Entry 9OJU (electron microscopy, 2.97 A resolution); this record covers chains A and B of the 7 polymer chains in the assembly.

# Chain A (and B)
Protein: Vesicle-fusing ATPase
From: Cricetulus griseus
Notes: EC 3.6.4.6; chain B of this document is another copy of the same molecule, construct and numbering; everything in this record applies to it too
Reference sequence: P18708 (NSF_CRIGR); residues 1-744 here = UniProt positions 1-744
Chain sequence (747 residues; numbered -2 to 744; the number before each row is that of its first residue; numbers below 1 keep their minus sign (Gly-2 is residue -2)):
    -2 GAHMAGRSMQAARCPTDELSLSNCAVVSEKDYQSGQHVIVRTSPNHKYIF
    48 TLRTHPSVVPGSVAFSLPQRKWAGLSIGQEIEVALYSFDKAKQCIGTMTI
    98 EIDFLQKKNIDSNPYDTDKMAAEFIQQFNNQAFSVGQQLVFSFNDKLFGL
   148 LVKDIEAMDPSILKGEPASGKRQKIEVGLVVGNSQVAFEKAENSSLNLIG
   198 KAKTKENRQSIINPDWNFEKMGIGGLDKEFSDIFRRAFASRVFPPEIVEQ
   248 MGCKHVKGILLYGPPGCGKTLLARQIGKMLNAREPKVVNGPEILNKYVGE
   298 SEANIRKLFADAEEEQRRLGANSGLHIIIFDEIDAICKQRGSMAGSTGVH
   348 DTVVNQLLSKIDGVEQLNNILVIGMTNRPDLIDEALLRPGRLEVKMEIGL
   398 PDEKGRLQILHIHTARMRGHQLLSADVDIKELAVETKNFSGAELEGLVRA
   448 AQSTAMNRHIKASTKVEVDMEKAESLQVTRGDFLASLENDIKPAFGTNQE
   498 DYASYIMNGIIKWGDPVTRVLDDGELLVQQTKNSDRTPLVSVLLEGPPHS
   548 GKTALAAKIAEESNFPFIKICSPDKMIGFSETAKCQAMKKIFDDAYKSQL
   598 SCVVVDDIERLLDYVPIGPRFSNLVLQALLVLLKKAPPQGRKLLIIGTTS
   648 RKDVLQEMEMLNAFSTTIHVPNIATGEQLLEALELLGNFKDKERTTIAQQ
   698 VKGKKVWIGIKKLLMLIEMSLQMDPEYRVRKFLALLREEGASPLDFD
Unresolved in the structure: -2 to 214, 741-744 (chain B: -2 to 204, 339-344, 741-744)
Differences from the reference sequence: expression tag (-2 to 0)
Ligand contacts:
  - ADP (adenosine-5'-diphosphate): Gly219, Ile220, Gly221, Pro261, Pro262, Gly263, Cys264, Gly265, Lys266, Thr267, Leu268, Ile406, His410, Gly438, Ala439, Glu442
  - ATP (adenosine-5'-triphosphate), molecule 1: Lys251, Asp359, Arg385, Arg388
  - ATP, molecule 2: Ile503, Met504, Asn505, Gly506, Ile507, Ile508, Trp510, Val514, His546, Ser547, Gly548, Lys549, Thr550, Ala551, Leu552, Ile707, Lys708
Reported in the primary citation:
  - binding site for ATP: Asp328, Glu329, Asn374, Arg385, Arg388
  - post-translational modification sites: Ser207 (citing earlier work)

# Interface between chain A and chain B
Contacting residue pairs - 77 pairs, chain A then chain B:
  Lys217(A) - Thr461(B)
  Ser228(A) - Ser460(B)
  Phe231(A) - Ser460(B)
  Phe231(A) - Val463(B)  hydrophobic
  Arg232(A) - Asn454(B)
  Arg232(A) - Ser460(B)
  Arg232(A) - Asp487(B)  salt bridge
  Arg233(A) - Ala447(B)
  Ala236(A) - Met453(B)
  Ser237(A) - Met453(B)
  Phe240(A) - Met453(B)  hydrophobic
  Phe240(A) - Leu473(B)  hydrophobic
  Ile244(A) - Ala470(B)
  Ile244(A) - Glu471(B)
  Ile244(A) - Leu473(B)  hydrophobic
  Glu246(A) - Arg413(B)  salt bridge
  Gln247(A) - His417(B)  hydrogen bond
  Met248(A) - Arg413(B)
  Met248(A) - Leu473(B)  hydrophobic
  Gly249(A) - Arg413(B)
  Cys250(A) - Gln449(B)
  Lys251(A) - Arg446(B)
  Tyr294(A) - Lys293(B)
  Val295(A) - Asn292(B)
  Val295(A) - Lys293(B)
  Glu297(A) - Lys293(B)
  Arg303(A) - Pro288(B)
  Arg303(A) - Glu289(B)
  Arg337(A) - Glu329(B)  salt bridge
  Arg337(A) - Arg375(B)  hydrogen bond (backbone-side chain)
  Gly338(A) - Arg375(B)  hydrogen bond (backbone-side chain)
  Ser339(A) - Arg375(B)
  Met340(A) - Gln583(B)
  Ala341(A) - Leu378(B)  hydrophobic
  Asp348(A) - Arg375(B)  salt bridge
  Thr349(A) - Pro288(B)
  Asn352(A) - Glu329(B)
  Asn352(A) - Ala332(B)
  Gln353(A) - Asn286(B)  hydrogen bond (side chain-backbone)
  Leu355(A) - Glu329(B)
  Gly360(A) - Arg271(B)  hydrogen bond (backbone-side chain)
  Val361(A) - Thr267(B)
  Val361(A) - Arg271(B)  hydrogen bond (backbone-side chain)
  Gln363(A) - Arg271(B)
  Pro386(A) - Ala439(B)
  Pro386(A) - Glu440(B)
  Pro386(A) - Arg446(B)
  Glu390(A) - Arg446(B)  salt bridge
  Gln526(A) - Gln719(B)  hydrogen bond
  Gln527(A) - Met712(B)
  Gln527(A) - Met716(B)
  Gln527(A) - Gln719(B)
  Ser531(A) - Glu715(B)  hydrogen bond
  Asp532(A) - Met504(B)
  Arg533(A) - Leu683(B)
  Arg533(A) - Asn685(B)  hydrogen bond
  Arg533(A) - Glu715(B)
  Thr534(A) - Glu715(B)
  Pro535(A) - Met504(B)
  Pro616(A) - Ile614(B)  hydrophobic
  Pro616(A) - Arg617(B)
  Phe618(A) - Arg617(B)  hydrogen bond (backbone-side chain)
  Asn620(A) - Asp610(B)  hydrogen bond (side chain-backbone)
  Leu623(A) - Val612(B)  hydrophobic
  Gln624(A) - Arg607(B)  hydrogen bond
  Gln624(A) - Asp610(B)
  Gln624(A) - Tyr611(B)
  Leu627(A) - Arg607(B)
  Val628(A) - Asp571(B)
  Val628(A) - Ile574(B)  hydrophobic
  Lys631(A) - Asp604(B)  salt bridge
  Lys632(A) - Asp571(B)
  Glu654(A) - Pro613(B)
  Glu654(A) - Ile614(B)
  Met655(A) - Ile614(B)  hydrophobic
  Glu656(A) - Arg648(B)  salt bridge
  Thr663(A) - Met716(B)
Also at the interface, not in a pair above, chain A (73 interface residues in all): Val239, Gly296, Glu299, Gln336, Thr344, Ser356, Glu362, Glu381, Arg385, Leu523, Asn530, Leu536, Lys586, Arg617, Leu621, Ala625, Leu629, Asn659, Ser662
Also at the interface, not in a pair above, chain B (69 interface residues in all): Gly263, Val284, Gly287, Leu291, Asp328, Lys335, Asn374, Met414, Leu419, Glu442, Ser450, Thr451, His456, Ile457, Lys462, Val465, Ala491, Asn505, His546, Pro570, Phe576, Lys587, Met720

# Summary
The interface between chain A and chain B involves 73 residues on one side and 69 on the other, with 12
hydrogen bonds and 7 salt bridges. Polar pairs include Arg232(A)-Asp487(B), Glu246(A)-Arg413(B) and
Arg337(A)-Glu329(B). From the paper: a binding site for ATP at Asp328(A), Glu329(A) and Asn374(A) among
others; a modification site at Ser207(A).
Chain A and chain B are both Vesicle-fusing ATPase (Cricetulus griseus); the structure, 21bin20S complex
(NSF-alphaSNAP-2:1 syntaxin-1a:SNAP-25), non-hydrolyzing, class 4, was determined by electron microscopy
together with 9OJR, 9OJZ, 9OK3, 9OK5, 9OKC, 9OLJ and 17 further entries from the same study.
